6YO0 - chains b and d of the 12 polymer chains in the assembly; structure by electron microscopy, 2.90 A resolution.

Chain b:
Protein: subunit b
Organism: Tetrahymena thermophila
UniProt: I7MJ84 (I7MJ84_TETTS); residues 1-381 here = UniProt positions 1-381
Chain sequence (381 residues; row label = number of the first residue in the row):
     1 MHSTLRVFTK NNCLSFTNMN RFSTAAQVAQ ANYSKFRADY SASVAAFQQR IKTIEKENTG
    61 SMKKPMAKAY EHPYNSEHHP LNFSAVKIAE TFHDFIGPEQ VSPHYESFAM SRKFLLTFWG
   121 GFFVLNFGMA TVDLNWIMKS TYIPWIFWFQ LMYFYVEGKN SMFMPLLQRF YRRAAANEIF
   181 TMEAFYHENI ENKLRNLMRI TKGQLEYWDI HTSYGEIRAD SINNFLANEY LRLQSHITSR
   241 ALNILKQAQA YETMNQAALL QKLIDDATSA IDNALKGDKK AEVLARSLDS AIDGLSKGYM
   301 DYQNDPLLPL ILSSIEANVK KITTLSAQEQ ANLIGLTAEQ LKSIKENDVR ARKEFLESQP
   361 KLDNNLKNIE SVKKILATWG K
Unresolved in the structure: 1-26, 62-210, 381

Chain d:
Protein: subunit d
Organism: Tetrahymena thermophila
UniProt: Q239R1 (Q239R1_TETTS); residues 1-234 here = UniProt positions 1-234
Chain sequence (234 residues; numbered 1 to 234; the number before each row is that of its first residue):
     1 MSMLAKIAKN VVKTQALKNT TAAQTPSFQA PGNQDKILKW ISTLSNKATT GESRSYCTQL
    61 SSLVSFYNKQ HVEQIPTIDF NEWKSVISTQ GLVDKVKENY ESLIKEQYNT DAISKQISSA
   121 SSKALDDIEN ELSFHAAIWL NAYADYTMFL FELEEYNDPN DYLMHENFDF FRGLETELEE
   181 LTETHNYIPG AKDDVNLRGY LATQFAWGKK VISFYRHPAD DFKCAKATKN MLGR
Unresolved in the structure: 1-28, 132-234

How chain b and chain d interact:
Contacting residue pairs (73):
  Ala-31(b) / Gln-107(d)
  Asn-32(b) / Gln-29(d)  hydrogen bond
  Tyr-33(b) / Gln-29(d)
  Lys-35(b) / Tyr-108(d)  hydrogen bond (side chain-backbone)
  Lys-35(b) / Asn-109(d)
  Lys-35(b) / Thr-110(d)
  Ala-38(b) / Thr-110(d)
  Asp-39(b) / Thr-110(d)
  Asp-39(b) / Ser-114(d)
  Ala-42(b) / Ser-114(d)
  Ala-42(b) / Lys-115(d)  hydrogen bond (backbone-side chain)
  Ser-43(b) / Ser-118(d)
  Ala-45(b) / Lys-115(d)
  Gln-49(b) / Ser-118(d)
  Gln-49(b) / Ser-119(d)
  His-211(b) / Glu-129(d)  salt bridge
  Ser-213(b) / Trp-40(d)
  Tyr-214(b) / Trp-40(d)
  Tyr-214(b) / Leu-125(d)
  Glu-216(b) / Lys-36(d)
  Ile-217(b) / Ile-37(d)
  Ile-217(b) / Trp-40(d)  hydrophobic
  Arg-218(b) / Ile-117(d)  hydrogen bond (side chain-backbone)
  Asp-220(b) / Asn-33(d)
  Asp-220(b) / Ile-37(d)
  Ser-221(b) / Tyr-67(d)
  Ser-221(b) / Asn-68(d)  hydrogen bond
  Ile-222(b) / Tyr-67(d)  hydrophobic
  Asn-224(b) / Asn-33(d)
  Asn-224(b) / Gln-34(d)
  Asn-224(b) / Tyr-67(d)
  Asn-224(b) / Asn-68(d)
  Phe-225(b) / Phe-66(d)  hydrophobic
  Phe-225(b) / Tyr-67(d)  hydrogen bond (backbone-backbone)
  Leu-226(b) / Tyr-108(d)  hydrophobic
  Ala-227(b) / Gln-29(d)
  Asn-228(b) / Lys-69(d)
  Asn-228(b) / Gln-70(d)
  Asn-228(b) / His-71(d)
  Glu-229(b) / Tyr-108(d)
  Tyr-230(b) / Gln-107(d)
  Tyr-230(b) / Tyr-108(d)  hydrophobic
  Leu-231(b) / His-71(d)
  Arg-232(b) / His-71(d)
  Gln-234(b) / Ile-104(d)
  Ser-235(b) / Glu-73(d)  hydrogen bond
  Ser-235(b) / Ile-75(d)
  Ile-237(b) / Tyr-100(d)  hydrophobic
  Thr-238(b) / Ile-75(d)
  Thr-238(b) / Pro-76(d)  hydrogen bond (side chain-backbone)
  Thr-238(b) / Ile-78(d)
  Thr-238(b) / Tyr-100(d)
  Ala-241(b) / Tyr-100(d)  hydrophobic
  Leu-242(b) / Ile-78(d)  hydrophobic
  Leu-242(b) / Trp-83(d)  hydrophobic
  Leu-245(b) / Trp-83(d)  hydrophobic
  Gln-249(b) / Trp-83(d)
  Glu-252(b) / Ile-87(d)
  Glu-252(b) / Ser-88(d)
  Glu-252(b) / Thr-89(d)  hydrogen bond (side chain-backbone)
  Gln-330(b) / Gln-90(d)
  Leu-333(b) / Ile-87(d)  hydrophobic
  Ile-334(b) / Ser-88(d)
  Ile-334(b) / Thr-89(d)
  Leu-336(b) / Thr-89(d)
  Pro-360(b) / Phe-66(d)  hydrophobic
  Leu-362(b) / Leu-63(d)  hydrophobic
  Asp-363(b) / Gln-59(d)
  Asp-363(b) / Ser-62(d)
  Leu-366(b) / Thr-58(d)
  Leu-366(b) / Gln-59(d)
  Lys-367(b) / Gln-59(d)
  Lys-367(b) / Leu-63(d)
Also at the interface, not in a pair above, chain b (50 interface residues in all): Phe-36, Leu-233, Ile-244, Lys-246
Also at the interface, not in a pair above, chain d (44 interface residues in all): Val-64, Val-93, Val-96, Glu-106, Ile-113, Ser-121

In short:
50 residues of chain b and 44 residues of chain d are in contact; the contacts include 9 hydrogen bonds and 1
salt bridge. Among the polar pairs are His-211(b)/Glu-129(d), Asn-32(b)/Gln-29(d) and Lys-35(b)/Tyr-108(d).
Here chain b is subunit b and chain d is subunit d, both from Tetrahymena thermophila. Entry 6YO0 (Cryo-EM
structure of Tetrahymena thermophila mitochondrial ATP synthase - F1/peripheral stalk) was determined by
electron microscopy (same publication as 6YNV, 6YNW, 6YNX, 6YNY and 6YNZ).
